PDB entry 9AU3 | X-ray diffraction, 1.35 A resolution | chain A

# Chain A
Molecule: 6'-epimerase, C-6' aminotransferase
From: Micromonospora echinospora
UniProt: Q70KE6 (Q70KE6_MICEC); numbering as in UniProt (aligned over 1-414)
Amino-acid sequence (414 residues; row label = number of the first residue in the row):
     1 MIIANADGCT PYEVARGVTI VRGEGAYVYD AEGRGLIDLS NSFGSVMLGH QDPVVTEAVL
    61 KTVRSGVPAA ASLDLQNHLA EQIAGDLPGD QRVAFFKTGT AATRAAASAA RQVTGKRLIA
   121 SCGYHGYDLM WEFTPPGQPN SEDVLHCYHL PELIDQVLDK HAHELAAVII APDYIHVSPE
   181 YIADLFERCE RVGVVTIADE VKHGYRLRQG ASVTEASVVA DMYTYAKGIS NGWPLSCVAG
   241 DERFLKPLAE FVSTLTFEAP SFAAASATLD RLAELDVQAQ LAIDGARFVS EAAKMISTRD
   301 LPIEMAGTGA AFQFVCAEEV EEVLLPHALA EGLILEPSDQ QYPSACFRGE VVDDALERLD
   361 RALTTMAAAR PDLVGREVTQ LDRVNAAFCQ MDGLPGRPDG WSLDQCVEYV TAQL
Residues lining bound ligands:
  - geneticin (GET): Gly8, Cys9, Phe43, Tyr124, Phe133, Lys202, Lys227, Glu250, Thr254, Asp339, Tyr342, Phe388, Cys389, Gln390, Met391, Asp392, Gln413, Leu414
  - 4'-deoxy-4'-aminopyridoxal-5'-phosphate (PMP): Cys9, Thr98, Gly99, Thr100, Thr103, Tyr124, His125, Gly126, Tyr127, Ala171, Asp199, Val201, Lys202, Lys227, Val252, Ser253, Thr254
From the paper describing this entry:
  - binding site for geneticin: Cys9, Tyr124, Phe133, Lys202, Lys227, Glu250, Ser338, Asp339, Gln340, Tyr342, Cys389, Gln390, Asp392
  - conformationally variable residues (side-chain flip): Cys9
  - mutagenesis - C9A, C9S, C9V, K227A: abolished catalytic activity
  - mutagenesis - F43R, Y124F: decreased catalytic activity
  - catalytic residues: Cys9, Asp199, Lys227 (proposed by the authors, not directly observed)
  - catalytic residues: Tyr124

# Summary
Ligands of chain A: 4'-deoxy-4'-aminopyridoxal-5'-phosphate and geneticin. From the paper: catalytic residues
Cys9, Asp199 and Lys227 among others; C9A, C9S and C9V, among others, abolish catalytic activity; 6
substitutions were tested in all.
Chain A is 6'-epimerase, C-6' aminotransferase (Micromonospora echinospora); the structure, Crystal structure
of GenB2 in complex with G418, was determined by X-ray diffraction, deposited together with 9AUE and 9B0C.
